1QSO - chains C and D of the 4 polymer chains in the assembly; structure by X-ray diffraction, 2.90 A resolution.

# Chain C (and D)
Molecule: HPA2 histone acetyltransferase
Source organism: Saccharomyces cerevisiae
Notes: EC 2.3.1.48; chain D of this document is another copy of the same molecule, construct and numbering; everything in this record applies to it too
UniProt: Q06592 (HPA2_YEAST); numbering as in UniProt (aligned over 8-156)
Amino-acid sequence (149 residues; numbered 8 to 156; the number before each row is that of its first residue):
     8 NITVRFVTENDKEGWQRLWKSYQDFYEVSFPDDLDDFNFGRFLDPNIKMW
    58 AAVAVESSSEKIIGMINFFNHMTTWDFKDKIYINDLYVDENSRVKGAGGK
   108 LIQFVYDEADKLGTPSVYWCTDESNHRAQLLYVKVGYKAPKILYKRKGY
Swiss-Prot annotation at these positions:
  - site: Tyr139 (Important for catalytic activity)

# Interface between chain C and chain D
Contacting residue pairs (125; chain C residue first):
  Trp26(C) - Thr81(D)
  Tyr29(C) - Trp82(D)
  Phe37(C) - Trp82(D)  hydrophobic
  Pro38(C) - Phe84(D)  hydrophobic
  Asp40(C) - Phe84(D)
  Leu41(C) - Thr81(D)
  Leu41(C) - Asp83(D)
  Leu41(C) - Phe84(D)  hydrophobic
  Phe44(C) - Phe84(D)  hydrophobic
  Asn45(C) - Thr81(D)  hydrogen bond (side chain-backbone)
  Arg48(C) - Met79(D)
  Arg48(C) - Thr80(D)  hydrogen bond (side chain-backbone)
  Ile54(C) - Met79(D)  hydrophobic
  Met56(C) - Met79(D)  hydrophobic
  Met56(C) - Thr80(D)
  Asn74(C) - Thr81(D)
  Phe76(C) - His78(D)
  Phe76(C) - Met79(D)
  His78(C) - Phe76(D)
  His78(C) - His78(D)
  Met79(C) - Arg48(D)
  Met79(C) - Ile54(D)  hydrophobic
  Met79(C) - Lys55(D)
  Met79(C) - Met56(D)  hydrophobic
  Met79(C) - Phe76(D)
  Thr80(C) - Arg48(D)  hydrogen bond (backbone-side chain)
  Thr80(C) - Asn91(D)  hydrogen bond
  Thr81(C) - Trp26(D)
  Thr81(C) - Leu41(D)
  Thr81(C) - Asn45(D)  hydrogen bond (backbone-side chain)
  Thr81(C) - Met56(D)
  Thr81(C) - Asn91(D)  hydrogen bond (backbone-side chain)
  Thr81(C) - Asp92(D)  hydrogen bond
  Trp82(C) - Tyr29(D)  hydrogen bond
  Trp82(C) - Tyr33(D)  hydrophobic
  Trp82(C) - Phe37(D)  hydrophobic
  Trp82(C) - Leu41(D)
  Trp82(C) - Asn91(D)
  Trp82(C) - Asp92(D)  hydrogen bond
  Asp83(C) - Leu41(D)
  Phe84(C) - Pro38(D)  hydrophobic
  Phe84(C) - Asp40(D)
  Phe84(C) - Leu41(D)
  Phe84(C) - Phe44(D)  hydrophobic
  Asn91(C) - Thr81(D)  hydrogen bond
  Asn91(C) - Trp82(D)  hydrogen bond
  Asp92(C) - Thr81(D)  hydrogen bond
  Asp92(C) - Trp82(D)  hydrogen bond
  Tyr113(C) - Arg153(D)
  Asp117(C) - Arg153(D)  salt bridge
  Pro122(C) - Arg153(D)  hydrogen bond (backbone-side chain)
  Pro122(C) - Tyr156(D)
  Ser123(C) - Tyr156(D)
  Val124(C) - Lys152(D)
  Val124(C) - Arg153(D)  hydrogen bond (backbone-backbone)
  Tyr125(C) - Tyr125(D)
  Tyr125(C) - Leu150(D)  hydrophobic
  Tyr125(C) - Tyr151(D)
  Trp126(C) - Leu150(D)
  Trp126(C) - Tyr151(D)  hydrogen bond (backbone-backbone)
  Cys127(C) - Ile149(D)
  Cys127(C) - Leu150(D)  hydrophobic
  Thr128(C) - Pro147(D)
  Thr128(C) - Lys148(D)
  Thr128(C) - Ile149(D)  hydrogen bond (backbone-backbone)
  Asp129(C) - Pro147(D)
  Asp129(C) - Lys148(D)  salt bridge
  Glu130(C) - Pro147(D)  hydrogen bond (backbone-backbone)
  Glu130(C) - Ile149(D)
  Gln136(C) - Ile149(D)
  Gln136(C) - Tyr151(D)  hydrogen bond
  Tyr139(C) - Tyr151(D)  hydrophobic
  Val140(C) - Tyr151(D)
  Val140(C) - Lys154(D)
  Lys141(C) - Lys154(D)
  Gly143(C) - Lys152(D)
  Gly143(C) - Lys154(D)  hydrogen bond (backbone-side chain)
  Tyr144(C) - Tyr151(D)
  Tyr144(C) - Lys152(D)  hydrogen bond (backbone-backbone)
  Tyr144(C) - Arg153(D)
  Tyr144(C) - Lys154(D)
  Tyr144(C) - Tyr156(D)  hydrogen bond (side chain-backbone)
  Lys145(C) - Ile149(D)
  Lys145(C) - Leu150(D)
  Lys145(C) - Tyr151(D)
  Ala146(C) - Leu150(D)  hydrogen bond (backbone-backbone)
  Pro147(C) - Asp129(D)
  Pro147(C) - Glu130(D)  hydrogen bond (backbone-backbone)
  Lys148(C) - Tyr33(D)  hydrogen bond
  Lys148(C) - Thr128(D)
  Lys148(C) - Asp129(D)  salt bridge
  Ile149(C) - Cys127(D)
  Ile149(C) - Thr128(D)  hydrogen bond (backbone-backbone)
  Ile149(C) - Glu130(D)
  Ile149(C) - Gln136(D)
  Ile149(C) - Lys145(D)
  Leu150(C) - Trp126(D)
  Leu150(C) - Cys127(D)  hydrophobic
  Leu150(C) - Tyr144(D)
  Leu150(C) - Lys145(D)
  Leu150(C) - Ala146(D)  hydrogen bond (backbone-backbone)
  Tyr151(C) - Tyr125(D)
  Tyr151(C) - Trp126(D)  hydrogen bond (backbone-backbone)
  Tyr151(C) - Gln136(D)  hydrogen bond
  Tyr151(C) - Tyr139(D)  hydrophobic
  Tyr151(C) - Val140(D)
  Tyr151(C) - Tyr144(D)
  Tyr151(C) - Lys145(D)
  Lys152(C) - Val124(D)
  Lys152(C) - Gly143(D)
  Lys152(C) - Tyr144(D)  hydrogen bond (backbone-backbone)
  Lys152(C) - Ala146(D)
  Arg153(C) - Tyr113(D)  hydrogen bond (side chain-backbone)
  Arg153(C) - Asp117(D)  salt bridge
  Arg153(C) - Pro122(D)  hydrogen bond (side chain-backbone)
  Arg153(C) - Val124(D)  hydrogen bond (backbone-backbone)
  Arg153(C) - Tyr144(D)
  Lys154(C) - Val140(D)  hydrogen bond (side chain-backbone)
  Lys154(C) - Lys141(D)
  Lys154(C) - Val142(D)
  Lys154(C) - Gly143(D)  hydrogen bond (side chain-backbone)
  Lys154(C) - Tyr144(D)
  Tyr156(C) - Pro122(D)  hydrophobic
  Tyr156(C) - Ser123(D)
  Tyr156(C) - Tyr144(D)  hydrogen bond (backbone-side chain)
Also at the interface, not in a pair above, chain C (55 interface residues in all): Tyr33, Val35, Asp86, Val142, Gly155
Also at the interface, not in a pair above, chain D (56 interface residues in all): Val35, Asn74, Ala116, Gly155

# Summary
55 residues of chain C face 56 of chain D across their interface; the contacts include 36 hydrogen bonds and 4
salt bridges. Polar pairs include Asp117(C)-Arg153(D), Asp129(C)-Lys148(D) and Asn45(C)-Thr81(D).
Chain C and chain D are both HPA2 histone acetyltransferase (Saccharomyces cerevisiae); the structure, Histone
Acetyltransferase HPA2 from Saccharomyces Cerevisiae, was determined by X-ray diffraction, deposited together
with 1QSM.
